PDB entry 8SKT | X-ray diffraction, 2.69 A resolution | chains C and J of the 6 polymer chains in the assembly

# Chain C
Molecule: Cyclic GMP-AMP synthase
Organism: Mus musculus
Notes: EC 2.7.7.86; fragment: catalytic domain
UniProt: Q8C6L5 (CGAS_MOUSE); residues 147-507 here = UniProt positions 147-507
Amino-acid sequence (364 residues; numbered 144 to 507; the number before each row is that of its first residue):
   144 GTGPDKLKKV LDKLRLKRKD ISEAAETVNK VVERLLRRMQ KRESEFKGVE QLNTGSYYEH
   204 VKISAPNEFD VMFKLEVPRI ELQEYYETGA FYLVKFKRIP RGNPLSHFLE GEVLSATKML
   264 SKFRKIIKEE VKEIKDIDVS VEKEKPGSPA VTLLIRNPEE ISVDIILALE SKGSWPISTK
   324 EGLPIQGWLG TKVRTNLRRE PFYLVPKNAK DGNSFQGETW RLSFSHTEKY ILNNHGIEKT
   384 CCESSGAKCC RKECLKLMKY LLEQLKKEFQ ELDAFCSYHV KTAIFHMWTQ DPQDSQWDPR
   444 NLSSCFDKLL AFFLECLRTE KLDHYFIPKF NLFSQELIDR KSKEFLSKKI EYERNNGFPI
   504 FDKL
Disordered / not traced: 144-147, 184-186, 240-246, 252-255, 351-358, 507
Differences from the reference sequence: expression tag (144-146)
UniProt features mapped onto this chain:
  - region: Lys372 to Lys395 (DNA-binding)
  - motif: Leu154 to Leu159 (Nuclear export signal), Asp281 to Ser291 (Nuclear localization signal)
  - binding site (GTP): Thr197, Asp307, Arg364 to Glu371
  - binding site (ATP): Ser199, Glu371, Lys402, Ser420 to Lys424
  - binding site (Mg(2+)): Glu211, Asp213, Asp307
  - binding site (2',3'-cGAMP): Asp213, Gly290, Asp307, Lys350, Arg364 to Ser366
  - binding site (Zn(2+)): His378, Cys384, Cys385, Cys392
  - site: Arg241 (Arginine-anchor), Asp307, Ile308 (Cleavage)
  - modified residue: Lys156 (N6-lactoyllysine), Glu176 (PolyADP-ribosyl glutamic acid), Ser199 (Phosphoserine), Tyr201 (Phosphotyrosine), Glu272 (5-glutamyl polyglutamate), Ser291 (Phosphoserine), Glu302 (5-glutamyl glutamate), Lys372 (N6-acetyllysine), Lys382 (N6-acetyllysine), Lys402 (N6-acetyllysine), Ser420 (Phosphoserine), Lys491 (N6-methyllysine)
  - lipidation (S-palmitoyl cysteine): Cys392, Cys393, Cys459
  - cross-link (Glycyl lysine isopeptide (Lys-Gly)): Lys217 (interchain with G-Cter in SUMO), Lys271 (interchain with G-Cter in ubiquitin), Lys335 (interchain with G-Cter in SUMO), Lys372 (interchain with G-Cter in SUMO), Lys382 (interchain with G-Cter in SUMO), Lys399 (interchain with G-Cter in ubiquitin), Lys402 (interchain with G-Cter in ubiquitin), Lys409 (interchain with G-Cter in ubiquitin), Lys410 (interchain with G-Cter in ubiquitin), Lys464 (interchain with G-Cter in SUMO)
  - mutagenesis: Lys156 (K156Q: Mimics lactylation; knockin mice show higher mortality following HSV-1 infection), Asn172 (N172K: Induces alteration of the DNA-binding surface and leads to decreased synthesis of cyclic GMP-AMP (cGAMP); when associated with L-180), Glu176 (E176A: Abolished poly-ADP-ribosylation by PARP1, stimulating interferon production in knockin mice), Arg180 (R180L: Induces alteration of the DNA-binding surface and leads to decreased synthesis of cyclic GMP-AMP (cGAMP); when associated with K-182), Gly198 (G198A: Abolishes stimulation of interferon production; when associated with A-199), Ser199 (S199A: Abolishes stimulation of interferon production; when associated with A-199), Tyr201 (Y201E: Phosphomimetic mutant; reduced translocation to the nucleus following treatment with etoposide), Glu211 to Asp213 (Abolished nucleotidyltransferase activity. Does not affect nuclear localization and tethering to chromatin), Glu211 (E211A: Abolishes ability to promote type-I interferon production), Asp213 (D213A: Abolishes ability to promote type-I interferon production), Lys217 (K217R: Reduced sumoylation), Arg222 (R222E: Impaired tethering to chromatin, leading to constitutive activation in the absence of DNA), 31 further mutagenesis entries in UniProt
Ion coordination: Mn2+ site 1: Glu211, Asp213 (together with ATP); Mn2+ site 2: Glu211, Asp213, Asp307 (together with ATP); Zn2+: His378, Cys384, Cys385, Cys392
Residues lining bound ligands: ATP (adenosine-5'-triphosphate): Gly198, Ser199, Glu202, Lys205, Glu211, Asp213, Arg364, Ser368, Glu371, Lys402, Ser420, Tyr421, Lys424, His467
What the authors report for this chain:
  - binding site for ATP: Ser368, Glu371, Tyr421, Lys424
  - catalytic residues: Asp307
  - mutagenesis - E211Q/D213N: abolished catalytic activity
  - mutagenesis - E211Q/D213N/K382E: decreased binding to NTP
  - mutagenesis - R364A (33-fold), H467A: decreased catalytic activity on ATP/GTP
  - mutagenesis - H467A (2-fold): increased catalytic activity on GTP/GTP
  - mutagenesis - R364A (10-fold): decreased catalytic activity on GTP/GTP
  - mutagenesis - R364A (4-fold): increased catalytic activity on ATP/ATP
  - specificity-determining residues: Ile309, Arg364, His467
  - mutagenesis - E211Q/D213N/K382E: unchanged binding to ATP and GTP

# Chain J
Molecule: Palindromic DNA18
Sequence (18 nucleotides; row label = number of the first residue in the row):
     1 ATCTGTACAT GTACAGAT

# Interface between chain C and chain J
Pairs across the interface (14; chain C residue first):
  Arg161(C) - DA7(J)  base contact
  Arg161(C) - DC8(J)  base contact
  Arg161(C) - DA9(J)  sugar contact
  Ser165(C) - DA9(J)  hydrogen bond to the phosphate
  Ser165(C) - DT10(J)  hydrogen bond to the phosphate
  Ala168(C) - DT10(J)  phosphate contact
  Ala168(C) - DG11(J)  phosphate contact
  Asn172(C) - DG11(J)  hydrogen bond to the phosphate
  Asn196(C) - DT12(J)  hydrogen bond to the phosphate
  Tyr200(C) - DT10(J)  hydrogen bond to the phosphate
  Tyr200(C) - DG11(J)  hydrogen bond to the phosphate
  Tyr201(C) - DG11(J)  phosphate contact
  Tyr201(C) - DT12(J)  phosphate contact
  Lys372(C) - DT12(J)  salt bridge to the phosphate
Other interface residues (no listed pair), chain C (9 interface residues in all): Ile164

# In short
9 residues of chain C and 6 residues of chain J are in contact; the contacts include 6 hydrogen bonds and 1
salt bridge. Polar contacts include Ser165(C)-DA9(J), Ser165(C)-DT10(J) and Asn172(C)-DG11(J). From the paper:
the catalytic residue Asp307(C); R364A and H467A of chain C reduce catalytic activity on ATP/GTP; 4
substitutions were tested in all.
Chain C is Cyclic GMP-AMP synthase (Mus musculus) and chain J is Palindromic DNA18; the structure, Structure
of ternary complex of mouse cGAS with dsDNA and bound ATP with 5 mM Mn2+, was determined by X-ray diffraction
(same publication as 7UUX, 7UXW, 7UYQ, 7UYZ, 7UZR, 7V0W and 14 further entries).
